8WGH - chains A and D of the 18 polymer chains in the assembly; structure by electron microscopy, 2.40 A resolution.

== Chain A ==
Name: Photosystem I P700 chlorophyll a apoprotein A1
From: Fittonia albivenis
Notes: EC 1.97.1.12
UniProtKB: A0A8A0WPY6 (A0A8A0WPY6_9LAMI); numbering as in UniProt (aligned over 1-750)
Amino-acid sequence (750 residues; row label = number of the first residue in the row):
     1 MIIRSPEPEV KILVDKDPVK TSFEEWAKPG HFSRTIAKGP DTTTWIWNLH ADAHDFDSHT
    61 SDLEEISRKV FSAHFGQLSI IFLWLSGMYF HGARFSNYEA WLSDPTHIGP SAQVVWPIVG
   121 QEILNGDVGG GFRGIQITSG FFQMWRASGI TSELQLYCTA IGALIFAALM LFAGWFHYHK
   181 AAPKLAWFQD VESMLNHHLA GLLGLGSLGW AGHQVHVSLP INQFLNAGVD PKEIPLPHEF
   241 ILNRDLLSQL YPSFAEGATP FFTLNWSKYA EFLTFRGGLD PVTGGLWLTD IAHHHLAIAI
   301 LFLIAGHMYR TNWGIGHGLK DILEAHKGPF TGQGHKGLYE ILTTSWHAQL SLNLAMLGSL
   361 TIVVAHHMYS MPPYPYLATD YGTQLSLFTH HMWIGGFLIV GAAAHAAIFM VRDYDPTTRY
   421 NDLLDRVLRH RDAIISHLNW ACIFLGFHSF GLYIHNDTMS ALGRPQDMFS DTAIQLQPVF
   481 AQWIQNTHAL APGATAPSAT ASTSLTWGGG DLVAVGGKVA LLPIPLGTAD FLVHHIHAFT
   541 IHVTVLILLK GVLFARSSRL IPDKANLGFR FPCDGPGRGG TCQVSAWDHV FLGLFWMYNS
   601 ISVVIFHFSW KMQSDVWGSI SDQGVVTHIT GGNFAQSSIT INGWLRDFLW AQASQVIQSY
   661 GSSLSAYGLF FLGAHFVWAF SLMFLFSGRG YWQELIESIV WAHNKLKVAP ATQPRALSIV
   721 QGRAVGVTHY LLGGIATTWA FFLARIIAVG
Not modelled in the structure: 1-8
Sequence notes: conflict Ser248 (Val in A0A8A0WPY6)
Ion coordination: chlorophyll a Mg site 1 near Gln113 (its only coordinating residue here); chlorophyll a Mg site 2 near Gln121 (its only coordinating residue here); chlorophyll a Mg site 3 near Thr495 (its only coordinating residue here)
Small-molecule neighbours:
  - beta-carotene (BCR), molecule 1: Phe82, Leu85, Tyr89, Thr159, Gly162, Ala163, Phe166, Leu205, Leu208, Gly209, Phe262
  - beta-carotene (BCR), molecule 2: Trp84, Leu85, Gly201, Leu202, Leu205, Gly206
  - beta-carotene (BCR), molecule 3: Trp116, Pro117, Ile118
  - beta-carotene (BCR), molecule 4: Leu208, Phe261, Ile300, Leu303, Ile304, His307, Ile315
  - beta-carotene (BCR), molecule 5: Phe261, Trp266, Ile300, Ile304
  - beta-carotene (BCR), molecule 6: Ile341, Leu342, Ala348, Ser351, Leu352, Ala406, Phe409, Leu424
  - beta-carotene (BCR), molecule 7: Ser351, Ala355, Ser359, Ile399, Ala402, Ala403, Ala406, Val545, Leu548, Leu549, Val552
  - beta-carotene (BCR), molecule 8: Phe670, Gly673, Ala674, Phe676, Val677, Leu732, Ile735, Ala736, Trp739
  - beta-carotene (BCR), molecule 9: Trp692, Leu695, Ile696
  - chlorophyll a (CLA), molecule 1: Val10, Lys11, Ile12, Trp187, Asp190, Ser193, His197, Thr311, Asn312, Trp313
  - chlorophyll a (CLA), molecule 2: Ile12, Val14, Phe71, Phe75, Leu169, Met170, Phe172, Ala173, Phe176, His177, Ala181, Pro183, Trp187
  - chlorophyll a (CLA), molecule 3: Val19, Lys20, Thr21, Ser22, Phe23, Glu25, Trp26, His31, Lys69, Ser72, Gly76, Ile80, Leu171, Gly174, Trp175, Tyr178, His179
  - chlorophyll a (CLA), molecule 4: Trp26, His31, Phe32, Leu49, His50, Ala53, His54, Phe56, His59, Lys69, Ala73, Gly76, Gln77, Ile80
  - chlorophyll a (CLA), molecule 5: Trp26, Pro29, Trp45, Ile46, Trp47, Leu49, His50
  - chlorophyll a (CLA), molecule 6: Thr43, Ile46, Trp47, Ile696, Ile699, Val700, His703, Val708, Pro710, Pro714, Arg715
  - chlorophyll a (CLA), molecule 7: Trp47, Phe676, Val677, Phe680, Phe684, Leu717, Gln721, Ala724, Val725, Thr728, His729, Leu732
  - chlorophyll a (CLA), molecule 8: His50, Ala51, Asp52, Ala53, His54, Asp55, His347, Leu350, Leu354, Phe397, Leu398, Val400, Gly401, Ala404, His405, Ile408, Arg412, Phe569, Arg570, Trp587, Val590, Leu594, Thr728
  - chlorophyll a (CLA), molecule 9: His54, Phe56, Val70, Ala73, His74, Gln77, Leu78, Ile81, Phe82, Leu85, Phe166, Trp346, His347, Gln349, Leu350, Asn353, Leu354, Leu357
  - chlorophyll a (CLA), molecule 10: His54, Gln77, Ile80, Ile81, Trp84, Leu357, Ile394, Phe397, Leu398
  - chlorophyll a (CLA), molecule 11: Ser67, His74, Leu185, Phe188, Gln189, Val191, Met194, Leu195, His198, Leu199, Leu319, Leu323, Leu342, Thr343, Thr344, Ser345, Trp346, Gln349, Leu352, Asn353, Met356, Leu357
  - chlorophyll a (CLA), molecule 12: Phe71, His74, Phe75, Leu78, Phe82, Phe166, Trp187, Phe188, Asp190, Ser193, Met194, His197, His198, Gly201, Leu202
  - chlorophyll a (CLA), molecule 13: Ser79, Ile80, Leu83, Gln113, Val114, Val115, Trp116, Ile118, Val119, Gln121, Leu124, Ile135, Leu171, Ala666, Leu669, Phe670
  - chlorophyll a (CLA), molecule 14: Leu83, Trp84, Ser86, Gly87, Phe90, His91, Phe95, Gln113, Val114, Trp116, Leu164
  - chlorophyll a (CLA), molecule 15: Trp84, Met88, Ala112, Gln113, Ile135, Gln136, Ile137, Thr138, Ser139, Phe141, Ala666, Tyr667, Phe670, Trp739, Leu743
  - chlorophyll a (CLA), molecule 16: Trp84, Met88, Thr138, Ser139, Phe141, Ser386, Leu387, Thr389, His390, Trp393, Ile394, Phe397, Phe670, Ile735, Thr738, Trp739, Leu743
  - chlorophyll a (CLA), molecule 17: Trp84, Leu85, Ser139, Gly140, Phe141, Met144, Leu202, Leu203, Leu357, Leu360, Thr361, Val364, Met368, Tyr374, Leu387, His390, His391, Ile394, Leu398
  - chlorophyll a (CLA), molecule 18: Ala147, Leu203, Gly206, Ser207, Trp210, Gln214, Ile291, His294, His295, Ile298, Phe302, Leu360, Val363, Val364, His367, Met368, Pro373, Tyr374
  - chlorophyll a (CLA), molecule 19: Ser148, Gly149, Ile150, Gln155, Cys158, Thr159, Gly206, Gly209, Trp210, Gly212, His213, His216, Val217, Pro237, His238, Ile241
  - chlorophyll a (CLA), molecule 20: Leu154, Gln155, Cys158, Leu236, His238, Ile241, Leu242
  - chlorophyll a (CLA), molecule 21: Leu195, Leu199, Leu203, Leu301, Phe302, Ala305, Met308, Tyr309, Leu319, Ile322, Leu323, Leu352, Met356, Leu424, Val427, Leu549, Val552, Leu553
  - chlorophyll a (CLA), molecule 22: Asn196, His197, Ala200, Gly201, Leu205, Leu303, His307, Tyr309, Thr311, Trp313, Ile315
  - chlorophyll a (CLA), molecule 23: Leu208, Gly209, Ala211, Gly212, Val215, His216, Phe240, Ile241, Arg244, Phe254, Gly257, Phe262, Tyr269, Phe272, Leu273, Leu296
  - chlorophyll a (CLA), molecule 24: Phe261, Trp266, Ser267, Tyr269, Ala270, Leu273, Thr274, Phe275, His293, Leu296, Ala297, Ile300, Leu301, Ile304, Ser498
  - chlorophyll a (CLA), molecule 25: Phe261, Phe262, Leu264
  - chlorophyll a (CLA), molecule 26: Thr274, Phe275, Gly277, Leu286, Asp290, Ile291, His293, His294, Ala297, Ile298, Leu301, His367, Met371, Thr503
  - chlorophyll a (CLA), molecule 27: Phe275, Ala494, Thr495, Ala496, Pro497, Ser498, Ala499
  - chlorophyll a (CLA), molecule 28: Ile304, Ala305, His307, Met308, Ile315, Gly316, His317
  - chlorophyll a (CLA), molecule 29: Met308, His317, Asp321, Ile322, Ala325, His326
  - chlorophyll a (CLA), molecule 30: Ile322, Leu323, His326, His335, Leu338, Leu342, Asn421, Leu423, Leu424, Val427
  - chlorophyll a (CLA), molecule 31: Ala325, His326, Lys327, Gly328, Pro329, Phe330
  - chlorophyll a (CLA), molecule 32: Phe330, Thr331, Leu423, Arg426, Val427, Arg429, His430, Ile434, His437
  - chlorophyll a (CLA), molecule 33: Met356, Ser359, Leu360, Val363, His366, His367, Tyr369, Ser370, Met371, Thr503, Ser504, Thr506, Trp507
  - chlorophyll a (CLA), molecule 34: Ile362, Val363, His366, Met392, Ile399, Ile541, Thr544, Val545, Leu548, Met597, Ser600, Ile601
  - chlorophyll a (CLA), molecule 35: His366, Tyr369, Phe388, Phe480, Ala481, Ile484, Gln485, Trp507, Ile524, Leu526, His534, His537, Ile541, Val604, His607, Phe608, Lys611
  - chlorophyll a (CLA), molecule 36: Ala433, His437, Trp440
  - chlorophyll a (CLA), molecule 37: Ile434, Leu438, Ala441, Ala538, Ile541, His542, Val545, Leu549
  - chlorophyll a (CLA), molecule 38: Ser436, Asn439, Trp440, Ile443
  - chlorophyll a (CLA), molecule 39: Asn439, Cys442, Ile443, Gly446, Phe447, Phe450, Gly451, Phe539, Val543, Leu546, Ile547, Leu592, Phe595, Trp596
  - chlorophyll a (CLA), molecule 40: Trp440, Ile443, Phe444, Phe447, His448
  - chlorophyll a (CLA), molecule 41: Phe444, Leu445, Gln477, Pro478, Val479, Phe480, Ala481, Phe531, His534, His535, Ala538, His542
  - chlorophyll a (CLA), molecule 42: Phe447, His448, Gly451, Leu452, Ile454, His455, Thr458, Met459, Arg464, Asp467, Phe469, Ile474
  - chlorophyll a (CLA), molecule 43: Phe450, Tyr453, Val533, Ile536, Phe539, Thr540, Tyr598, Asn599, Ser602, Val603, Phe606, Ile641, Trp644, Leu645, Leu649, Ala653, Ile657, Phe671, His675, Trp678, Tyr730, Gly734, Thr737, Thr738, Phe741
  - chlorophyll a (CLA), molecule 44: Phe450, Ile454, Asp457, Phe539, Phe595, Trp596, Tyr598, Asn599, Ile641, Leu645, Trp678, Tyr730
  - chlorophyll a (CLA), molecule 45: Thr458, Ala461, Leu462
  - chlorophyll a (CLA), molecule 46: Trp483, Ile484, Thr487, His488, Ala491, Thr495, Ala496, Thr503, Trp507
  - chlorophyll a (CLA), molecule 47: Leu645, Leu649, Trp650, Trp678
  - chlorophyll a (CLA), molecule 48: Leu669, Leu672, Gly673, His675, Phe676, Trp678, Ala679, Leu682
  - chlorophyll a (CLA), molecule 49: Phe676, Ala679, Phe680, Leu682, Met683, Phe686, Ser687, Tyr691, Trp692, Leu695
  - chlorophyll a (CLA), molecule 50: Ile699, Ala702, His703, Leu706, Val708
  - chlorophyll a (CLA), molecule 51: Trp701, Ala702, Lys705, Leu706
  - phylloquinone (PQN): Trp47, Met683, Phe684, Ser687, Gly688, Arg689, Trp692, Arg715, Ala716, Leu717, Ser718, Gly722
  - 4Fe-4S cluster (SF4): Cys573, Gly575, Pro576, Cys582, Ile719, Arg723

== Chain D ==
Name: Photosystem I reaction center subunit II
From: Fittonia albivenis
Amino-acid sequence (190 residues; numbered 1 to 190; the number before each row is that of its first residue):
     1 MASLFTLSSP WKQSLAPQFT AAKNPKPLPR AVAMPIRAMA PEESAPAGFT PPQLDPSTPS
    61 PIFGGSTGGL LRKAQEEEFY VITWESPKEQ VFEMPTGGAA IMREGPNLLK LARKEQCLAL
   121 GTRLRSKYKI NYQFYRVFPN GEVQYLHPKD GVYPEKVNEG RTGVGVNLRS IGKNVNPIEV
   181 KFTGKQVYDL
Not modelled in the structure: 1-49

== How chain A and chain D interact ==
Residue-residue contacts (25; chain A residue first):
  Pro416(A) - Val91(D)
  Pro416(A) - Ala99(D)  hydrophobic
  Thr417(A) - Val91(D)
  Asp425(A) - Gly98(D)
  Asp425(A) - Ala99(D)  hydrogen bond (side chain-backbone)
  Arg429(A) - Gly65(D)  hydrogen bond (side chain-backbone)
  Arg429(A) - Ser66(D)
  Arg429(A) - Thr67(D)  hydrogen bond (backbone-backbone)
  His430(A) - Thr67(D)
  Arg431(A) - Thr96(D)
  Asp432(A) - Thr67(D)
  Arg556(A) - Glu93(D)  salt bridge
  Ser557(A) - Pro95(D)
  Arg559(A) - Thr67(D)  hydrogen bond (side chain-backbone)
  Arg559(A) - Gly68(D)
  Arg559(A) - Gly69(D)  hydrogen bond (side chain-backbone)
  Arg559(A) - Leu71(D)
  Arg559(A) - Arg113(D)  hydrogen bond (backbone-side chain)
  Leu560(A) - Arg113(D)  hydrogen bond (backbone-side chain)
  Leu560(A) - Glu115(D)
  Pro562(A) - Arg113(D)
  Pro562(A) - Glu115(D)
  Pro562(A) - Gln116(D)
  Arg578(A) - Arg113(D)
  Arg578(A) - Glu115(D)  salt bridge
Other interface residues (no listed pair), chain A (17 interface residues in all): Leu428, Ala433, Ile561, Asp563
Other interface residues (no listed pair), chain D (21 interface residues in all): Phe63, Gly64, Gly97, Ala119, Lys127, Tyr128

== In short ==
17 residues of chain A and 21 residues of chain D are in contact; the contacts include 7 hydrogen bonds and 2
salt bridges. Polar contacts include Arg556(A)-Glu93(D), Arg578(A)-Glu115(D) and Asp425(A)-Ala99(D).
Chain A is Photosystem I P700 chlorophyll a apoprotein A1 and chain D is Photosystem I reaction center subunit
II, both from Fittonia albivenis; the structure, Cryo-EM structure of the red-shifted Fittonia albivenis
PSI-LHCI, was determined by electron microscopy.
